7CAK - chains A and E of the 9 polymer chains in the assembly; structure by electron microscopy, 3.58 A resolution.

[Chain A]
Protein: Spike glycoprotein
Organism: Severe acute respiratory syndrome coronavirus 2
UniProt: P0DTC2 (SPIKE_SARS2); numbering as in UniProt (aligned over 1-1208)
Chain sequence (1208 residues; row label = number of the first residue in the row):
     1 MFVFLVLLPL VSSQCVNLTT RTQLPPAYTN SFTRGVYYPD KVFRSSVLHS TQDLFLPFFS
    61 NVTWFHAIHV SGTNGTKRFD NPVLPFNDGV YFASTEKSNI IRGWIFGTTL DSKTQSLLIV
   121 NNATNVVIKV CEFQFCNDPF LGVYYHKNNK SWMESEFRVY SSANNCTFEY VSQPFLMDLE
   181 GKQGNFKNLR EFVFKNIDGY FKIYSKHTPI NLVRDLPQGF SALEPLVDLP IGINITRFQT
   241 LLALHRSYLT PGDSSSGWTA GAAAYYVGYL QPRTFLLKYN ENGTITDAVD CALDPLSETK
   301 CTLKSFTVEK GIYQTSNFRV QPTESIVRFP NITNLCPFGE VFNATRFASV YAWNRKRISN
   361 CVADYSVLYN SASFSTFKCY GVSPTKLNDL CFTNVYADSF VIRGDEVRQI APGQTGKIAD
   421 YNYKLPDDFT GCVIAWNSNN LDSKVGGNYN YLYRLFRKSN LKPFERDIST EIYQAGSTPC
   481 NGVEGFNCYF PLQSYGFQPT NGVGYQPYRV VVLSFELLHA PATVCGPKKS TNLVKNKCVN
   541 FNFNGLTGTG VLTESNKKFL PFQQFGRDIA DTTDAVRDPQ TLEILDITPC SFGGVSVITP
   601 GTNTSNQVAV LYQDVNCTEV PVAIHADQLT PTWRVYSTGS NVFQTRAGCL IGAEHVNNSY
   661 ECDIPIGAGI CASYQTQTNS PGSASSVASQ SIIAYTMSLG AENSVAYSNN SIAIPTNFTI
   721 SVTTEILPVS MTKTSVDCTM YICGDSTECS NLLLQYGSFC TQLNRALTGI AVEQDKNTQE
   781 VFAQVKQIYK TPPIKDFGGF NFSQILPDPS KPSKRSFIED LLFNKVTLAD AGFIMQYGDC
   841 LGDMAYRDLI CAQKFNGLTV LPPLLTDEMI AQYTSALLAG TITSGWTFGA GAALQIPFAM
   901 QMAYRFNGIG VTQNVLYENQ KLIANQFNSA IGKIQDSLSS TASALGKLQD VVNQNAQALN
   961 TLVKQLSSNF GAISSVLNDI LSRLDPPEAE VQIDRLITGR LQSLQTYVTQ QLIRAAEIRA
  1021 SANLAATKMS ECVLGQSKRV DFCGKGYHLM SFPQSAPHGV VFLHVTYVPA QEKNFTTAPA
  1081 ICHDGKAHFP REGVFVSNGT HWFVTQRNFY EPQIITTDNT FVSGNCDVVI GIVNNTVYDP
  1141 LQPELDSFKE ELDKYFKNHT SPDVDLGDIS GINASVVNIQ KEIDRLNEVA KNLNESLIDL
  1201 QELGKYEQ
Unresolved in the structure: 1-24, 70-79, 173-185, 246-262, 445-446, 621-640, 677-688, 828-848, 1148-1208
Disulfides: Cys-131/Cys-166, Cys-291/Cys-301, Cys-336/Cys-361, Cys-379/Cys-432, Cys-480/Cys-488, Cys-617/Cys-649, Cys-662/Cys-671, Cys-738/Cys-760, Cys-743/Cys-749, Cys-1032/Cys-1043, Cys-1082/Cys-1126
Covalently attached groups: N-acetylglucosamine (NAG) linked to Asn-61, Asn-122, Asn-234, Asn-282, Asn-331, Asn-343, Asn-603, Asn-616, Asn-657, Asn-709, Asn-717, Asn-801, Asn-1074, Asn-1098, Asn-1134
Construct notes: engineered mutation Gly-682 (Arg in P0DTC2), Ser-683 (Arg in P0DTC2), Ser-685 (Arg in P0DTC2), Met-835 (Lys in P0DTC2), Met-844 (Ile in P0DTC2), Tyr-846 (Ala in P0DTC2), Pro-986 (Lys in P0DTC2), Pro-987 (Val in P0DTC2)
Curated features (UniProtKB/Swiss-Prot):
  - region: Asn-280 to Cys-301 (Putative superantigen), Arg-403 to Asp-405 (Integrin-binding motif), Asn-448 to Phe-456 (Immunodominant HLA epitope recognized by the CD8+), Pro-681, Ala-684 (Putative superantigen), Ser-816 to Tyr-837 (Fusion peptide 1), Asp-1163 to Glu-1202 (Heptad repeat 2)
  - site: Arg-815, Ser-816 (Cleavage)
  - glycosylation: Asn-17 (N-linked (GlcNAc...) (complex) asparagine), Asn-61 (N-linked (GlcNAc...) (hybrid) asparagine), Asn-74 (N-linked (GlcNAc...) (complex) asparagine), Asn-122 (N-linked (GlcNAc...) (hybrid) asparagine), Asn-149 (N-linked (GlcNAc...) (complex) asparagine), Asn-165 (N-linked (GlcNAc...) (complex) asparagine), Asn-234 (N-linked (GlcNAc...) (high mannose) asparagine), Asn-282 (N-linked (GlcNAc...) (complex) asparagine), Thr-323 (O-linked (GalNAc) threonine), Ser-325 (O-linked (HexNAc...) serine), Asn-331 (N-linked (GlcNAc...) (complex) asparagine), Asn-343 (N-linked (GlcNAc...) (complex) asparagine), Asn-603 (N-linked (GlcNAc...) (hybrid) asparagine), Asn-616 (N-linked (GlcNAc...) (complex) asparagine), Asn-657 (N-linked (GlcNAc...) (complex) asparagine), Thr-676 (O-linked (GlcNAc...) threonine), Thr-678 (O-linked (GlcNAc...) threonine), Asn-709 (N-linked (GlcNAc...) (high mannose) asparagine), Asn-717 (N-linked (GlcNAc...) (hybrid) asparagine), Asn-801 (N-linked (GlcNAc...) (hybrid) asparagine) and 6 more in UniProt
  - natural variant: Leu-5 (L5F: In strain: Iota/B.1.526), Ser-13 (S13I: In strain: Epsilon/B.1.427/B.1.429), Leu-18 (L18F: In strain: Beta/B.1.351, Gamma/P.1 and 1 more), Thr-19 (T19I: In strain: Omicron/BQ.1.1, Omicron/XBB.1.5 and 1 more; T19R: In strain: Delta/B.1.617.2, Omicron/BA.2 and 4 more), Thr-20 (T20N: In strain: Gamma/P.1), Leu-24 to Ala-27 (sequence variant, change not given here; In strain: Omicron/BA.2, Omicron/BA.2.12.1 and 6 more), Pro-26 (P26S: In strain: Gamma/P.1), Gln-52 (Q52H: In strain: Omicron/EG.5.1), Ala-67 (A67V: In strain: Eta/B.1.525, Omicron/BA.1), His-69 to Val-70 (deletion: In strain: Alpha/B.1.1.7, Eta/B.1.525 and 5 more), Gly-75 (G75V: In strain: Lambda/C.37), Thr-76 (T76I: In strain: Lambda/C.37), 82 further natural variant entries in UniProt
  - mutagenesis: His-69 to Val-70 (Increased incorporation of cleaved spike into virions), Asn-121 (N121Q: Partial loss of biliverdin affinity), Arg-190 (R190K: Partial loss of biliverdin affinity), Asn-234 (N234Q: Increased resistance to neutralizing antibodies), Asn-331 (N331Q: Reduced viral infectivity), Asn-343 (N343Q: Reduced viral infectivity), Leu-452 (L452R: Increased resistance to neutralizing antibodies. Decreases HLA binding to NF9 epitope. Increased binding affinity to human ACE2), Tyr-453 (Y453F: Decreased HLA binding to NF9 epitope. Increased binding affinity to human ACE2), Ala-475 (A475V: Increased resistance to neutralizing antibodies), Val-483 (V483A: Increased resistance to neutralizing antibodies), Glu-484 (E484D: Increased replication in human TMEM106B overexpressing cells), Phe-490 (F490L: Increased resistance to neutralizing antibodies and human covalescent sera neutralization), 12 further mutagenesis entries in UniProt
What the authors report for this chain:
  - mutagenesis - V367F: unchanged binding to H014

[Chain E]
Protein: Heavy chain of H014 Fab
Organism: Homo sapiens
Notes: antibody fragment or engineered binder
Chain sequence (223 residues; each row starts with the number of its first residue):
     1 EVQLVQSGAE VKKPGATVKI SCKVSGYSFS NYYIHWVKQA PGKSLEWIGY IDPFNGGTSD
    61 NLKFKGAATL TADTSTDTAY MELSSLRSED TAVYYCARSE YDPYYVMDYW GQGTTVTVSS
   121 ASTKGPSVFP LAPSSKSTSG GTAALGCLVK DYFPEPVTVS WNSGALTSGV HTFPAVLQSS
   181 GLYSLSSVVT VPSSSLGTQT YICNVNHKPS NTKVDKKVEP KSC
Unresolved in the structure: 1, 124-223
Disulfides: Cys-22/Cys-96

[Interface between chain A and chain E]
Pairs across the interface (23):
  Tyr-365(A) / Leu-62(E)  hydrophobic
  Tyr-369(A) / Leu-62(E)
  Thr-376(A) / Tyr-50(E)  hydrogen bond
  Thr-376(A) / Tyr-105(E)  hydrogen bond
  Phe-377(A) / Tyr-50(E)  hydrogen bond (backbone-side chain)
  Phe-377(A) / Ser-59(E)
  Lys-378(A) / Tyr-50(E)  hydrogen bond (backbone-side chain)
  Lys-378(A) / Gly-56(E)  hydrogen bond (side chain-backbone)
  Lys-378(A) / Gly-57(E)
  Lys-378(A) / Thr-58(E)  hydrogen bond (side chain-backbone)
  Ser-383(A) / Thr-69(E)  hydrogen bond
  Pro-384(A) / Asp-60(E)
  Thr-385(A) / Leu-62(E)
  Thr-385(A) / Lys-65(E)
  Asp-405(A) / Asp-102(E)
  Asp-405(A) / Pro-103(E)
  Asp-405(A) / Tyr-104(E)  hydrogen bond
  Arg-408(A) / Tyr-101(E)
  Arg-408(A) / Asp-102(E)  salt bridge
  Pro-412(A) / Phe-54(E)
  Pro-412(A) / Asn-55(E)
  Gly-413(A) / Phe-54(E)
  Gln-414(A) / Tyr-101(E)  hydrogen bond
Also at the interface, not in a pair above, chain A (17 interface residues in all): Cys-379, Tyr-380, Gly-404, Gln-409
Also at the interface, not in a pair above, chain E (18 interface residues in all): Ala-67, Ala-68

[Overview]
17 residues of chain A and 18 residues of chain E are in contact; the contacts include 9 hydrogen bonds and 1
salt bridge. Polar contacts include Arg-408(A)/Asp-102(E), Thr-376(A)/Tyr-50(E) and Thr-376(A)/Tyr-105(E).
From the paper: V367F of chain A leaves binding to H014 unchanged.
Here chain A is Spike glycoprotein (Severe acute respiratory syndrome coronavirus 2) and chain E is Heavy
chain of H014 Fab (Homo sapiens). Entry 7CAK (SARS-CoV-2 S trimer with three RBD in the open state and
complexed with three H014 Fab) was determined by electron microscopy, deposited together with 7CAC, 7CAB, 7CAI
and 7CAH.
